4L5Q - chain A; structure by X-ray diffraction, 2.23 A resolution.

# Chain A
Molecule: Interferon-activable protein 202
Organism: Mus musculus
Notes: fragment: hin-200 1
UniProtKB: Q9R002 (IFI2_MOUSE); residues 46-243 here = UniProt positions 46-243
Sequence (199 residues; row label = number of the first residue in the row):
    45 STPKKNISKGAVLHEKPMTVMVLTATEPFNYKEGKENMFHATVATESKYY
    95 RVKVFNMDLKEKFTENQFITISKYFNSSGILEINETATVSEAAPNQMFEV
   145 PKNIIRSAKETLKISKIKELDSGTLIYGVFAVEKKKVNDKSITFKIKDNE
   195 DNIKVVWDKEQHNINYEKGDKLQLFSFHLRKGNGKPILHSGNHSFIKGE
Construct notes: expression tag (45); variant Lys92 (Gln in Q9R002), Gln111 (Lys in Q9R002), Met141 (Ile in Q9R002), Phe142 (Ile in Q9R002), Glu204 (Lys in Q9R002)
Swiss-Prot annotation at these positions:
  - region: Met82 to Thr89 (Required for homomultimerization)
  - site: His84 (Mediates interaction with TP53BP1)
  - mutagenesis: Lys48 (K48A: Reduced DNA-binding. Strongly reduces affinity for DNA; when associated with A-53 and W-54), Lys53 (K53A: Reduced DNA-binding. Strongly reduces affinity for DNA; when associated with A-48 and W-54), Gly54 (G54W: Strongly reduces affinity for DNA; when associated with A-48 and A-53), Lys76 (K76A: Strongly reduces affinity for DNA; when associated with A-79 and A-236), Lys79 (K79A: Strongly reduces affinity for DNA; when associated with A-76 and A-236), His84 (H84F: Loss of interaction with TP53BP1; when associated with F-283; H84G: Abolished homomultimerization), Arg150 (R150E: Does not affect DNA-binding), Ser166 (S166A: Strongly reduces affinity for DNA; when associated with; S166E: Reduced DNA-binding), Lys180 (K180E: Abolished DNA-binding), Asn182 to Ser185 (Strongly reduces affinity for DNA), Asn182 (N182E: Abolished DNA-binding), Lys184 (K184E: Does not affect DNA-binding), 11 further mutagenesis entries in UniProt

# In short
Curated annotation (UniProt) lists 23 mutagenesis sites.
Chain A is Interferon-activable protein 202 (Mus musculus); the structure, Crystal structure of p202 HIN1, was
determined by X-ray diffraction (same publication as 4L5S, 4L5R and 4L5T).
